3LUN - chain A; structure by X-ray diffraction, 1.80 A resolution.

Chain A:
Name: Ulilysin
Organism: Methanosarcina acetivorans
Notes: EC 3.4.24.-
UniProtKB: Q8TL28 (ULIL_METAC); residue numbers follow UniProt; this construct covers 61-322
Chain sequence (262 residues; row label = number of the first residue in the row):
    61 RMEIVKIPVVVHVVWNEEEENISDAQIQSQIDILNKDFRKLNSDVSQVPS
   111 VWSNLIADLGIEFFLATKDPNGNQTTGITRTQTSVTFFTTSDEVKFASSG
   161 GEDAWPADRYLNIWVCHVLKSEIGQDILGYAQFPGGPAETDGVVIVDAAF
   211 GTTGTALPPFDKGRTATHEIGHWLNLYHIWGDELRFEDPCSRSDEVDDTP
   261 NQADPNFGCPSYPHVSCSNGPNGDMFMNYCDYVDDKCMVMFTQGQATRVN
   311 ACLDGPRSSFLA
Not modelled in the structure: 61-62, 322
Sequence notes: engineered mutation Cys290 (Met in Q8TL28)
Disulfides: Cys250-Cys277, Cys269-Cys297
Ion coordination: Ca2+ site 1: Asp152 (shared with 1 residue of chain B); Zn2+: His228, His232, His238; Ca2+ site 2: Trp240, Glu243, Pro249, Gln262, Ala263; Ca2+ site 3: Asp254, Val256, Thr259

Overview:
The Ca2+ site 3 is built by Asp254, Val256 and Thr259. His228, His232 and His238 form the Zn2+ site.
Chain A is Ulilysin (Methanosarcina acetivorans); the structure, Structure of ulilysin mutant M290C, was
determined by X-ray diffraction together with 3LUM from the same study.
